Entry 7UL0 (X-ray diffraction, 2.49 A resolution); this record covers chains A and L of the 3 polymer chains in the assembly.

[Chain A]
Name: Spike protein S1
From: Severe acute respiratory syndrome coronavirus 2
Reference sequence: P0DTC2 (SPIKE_SARS2); numbering as in UniProt (aligned over 319-537)
Sequence (219 residues; numbered 319 to 537; the number before each row is that of its first residue):
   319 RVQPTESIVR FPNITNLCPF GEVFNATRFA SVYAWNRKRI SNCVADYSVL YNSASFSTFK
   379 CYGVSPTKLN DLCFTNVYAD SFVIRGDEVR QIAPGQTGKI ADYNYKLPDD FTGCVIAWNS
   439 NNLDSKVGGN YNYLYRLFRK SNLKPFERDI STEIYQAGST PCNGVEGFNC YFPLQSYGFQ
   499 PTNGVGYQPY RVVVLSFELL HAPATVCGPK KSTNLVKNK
Unresolved in the structure: 319-333, 528-537
UniProt features mapped onto this chain:
  - region: Arg403 to Asp405 (Integrin-binding motif), Asn448 to Phe456 (Immunodominant HLA epitope recognized by the CD8+)
  - glycosylation: Thr323 (O-linked (GalNAc) threonine), Ser325 (O-linked (HexNAc...) serine), Asn331 (N-linked (GlcNAc...) (complex) asparagine), Asn343 (N-linked (GlcNAc...) (complex) asparagine)
  - natural variant: Gly339 (G339D: In strain: Omicron/BA.1, Omicron/BA.2 and 4 more; G339H: In strain: Omicron/BA.2.75, Omicron/XBB.1.5 and 1 more), Arg346 (R346K: In strain: Mu/B.1.621; R346T: In strain: Omicron/BQ.1.1, Omicron/XBB.1.5 and 1 more), Leu368 (L368I: In strain: Omicron/XBB.1.5, Omicron/EG.5.1), Ser371 (S371F: In strain: Omicron/BA.2, Omicron/BA.2.12.1 and 6 more; S371L: In strain: Omicron/BA.1), Ser373 (S373P: In strain: Omicron/BA.1, Omicron/BA.2 and 7 more), Ser375 (S375F: In strain: Omicron/BA.1, Omicron/BA.2 and 7 more), Thr376 (T376A: In strain: Omicron/BA.2, Omicron/BA.2.12.1 and 5 more), Asp405 (D405N: In strain: Omicron/BA.2, Omicron/BA.2.12.1 and 6 more), Arg408 (R408S: In strain: Omicron/BA.2, Omicron/BA.2.12.1 and 6 more), Lys417 (K417N: In strain: Beta/B.1.351, Omicron/BA.1 and 8 more; K417T: In strain: Gamma/P.1), Asn440 (N440K: In strain: Omicron/BA.1, Omicron/BA.2 and 7 more), Lys444 (K444T: In strain: Omicron/BQ.1.1), 16 further natural variant entries in UniProt
  - mutagenesis: Asn331 (N331Q: Reduced viral infectivity), Asn343 (N343Q: Reduced viral infectivity), Leu452 (L452R: Increased resistance to neutralizing antibodies. Decreases HLA binding to NF9 epitope. Increased binding affinity to human ACE2), Tyr453 (Y453F: Decreased HLA binding to NF9 epitope. Increased binding affinity to human ACE2), Ala475 (A475V: Increased resistance to neutralizing antibodies), Val483 (V483A: Increased resistance to neutralizing antibodies), Glu484 (E484D: Increased replication in human TMEM106B overexpressing cells), Phe490 (F490L: Increased resistance to neutralizing antibodies and human covalescent sera neutralization), Gln493 (Q493N: Reduced host ACE2-binding affinity in vitro; Q493Y: Reduced host ACE2-binding affinity in vitro), Asn501 (N501T: Reduced host ACE2-binding affinity in vitro; N501Y: Increased binding affinity to human ACE2), His519 (H519P: Increased resistance to human covalescent sera neutralization)
Disulfide bonds: Cys336-Cys361, Cys379-Cys432, Cys391-Cys525, Cys480-Cys488
Covalent attachments: N-acetylglucosamine (NAG) linked to Asn343
Reported in the primary citation:
  - mutagenesis - T478K: abolished binding to EH8
  - mutagenesis - N501Y, Y505H: unchanged binding to EH3
  - mutagenesis - E484K: decreased binding to EH3

[Chain L]
Name: Light chain of EH8
From: Homo sapiens
Sequence (217 residues; each row starts with the number of its first residue; note: 1 number in that range is skipped by the numbering (no residue carries it; nothing is unmodelled there); a row labelled like 27A-27C holds insertion residues (27A, then the next letters in order)):
     1 QSALTQPAS
    11 VSGSPGQSIT ISCTGTS
27A-27C SDV
    28 GSYNLVSWYQ QHPDKAPKFM IYEGTKRPSG VSNRFSGSKS GNTASLTISG LQAEDEADYY
    88 CCSYAGNS
   95A T
    96 WVFGGGTKLT V
  106A L
   107 RTVAAPSVFI FPPSDEQLKS GTASVVCLLN NFYPREAKVQ WKVDNALQSG NSQESVTEQD
   167 SKDSTYSLSS TLTLSKADYE KHKVYACEVT HQGLSSPVTK SFNRGEC
Disulfide bonds: Cys23-Cys88, Cys133-Cys193
Covalent attachments: N-acetylglucosamine (NAG) linked to Asn94

[Interface between chain A and chain L]
Residue-residue contacts (8):
  Val483(A) with Tyr30(L), hydrophobic; Tyr91(L), hydrophobic
  Glu484(A) with Tyr91(L), hydrogen bond (backbone-side chain)
  Gly485(A) with Tyr91(L); Ser95(L)
  Phe486(A) with Tyr91(L), hydrophobic; Ser95(L), hydrogen bond (backbone-side chain); Trp96(L)
Other interface residues (no listed pair), chain L (5 interface residues in all): Thr95A
From the paper, about this interface:
  - pairs named by the authors: Phe486(A)-Trp96(L) (hydrophobic contact), Phe486(A)-Ser95(L) (hydrophobic contact)
  - epitope / paratope residues, chain A: Phe486(A)
  - epitope / paratope residues, chain L: Ser95(L), Trp96(L)

[Overview]
4 residues of chain A face 5 of chain L across their interface; the contacts include 2 hydrogen bonds. Polar
pairs include Glu484(A)-Tyr91(L) and Phe486(A)-Ser95(L). The paper describes hydrophobic contacts between
Phe486(A) and Trp96(L) and Phe486(A) and Ser95(L). From the paper: T478K of chain A abolishes binding to EH8;
epitope/paratope residues Phe486(A) and Ser95(L) among others; 4 substitutions were tested in all.
Here chain A is Spike protein S1 (Severe acute respiratory syndrome coronavirus 2) and chain L is Light chain
of EH8 (Homo sapiens). Entry 7UL0 (Crystal structure of SARS-CoV-2 RBD in complex with the ridge-binding nAb
EH8 isolated from a nonvaccinated ...) was determined by X-ray diffraction.
